PDB entry 9J1P | electron microscopy, 2.99 A resolution | chains B and R of the 6 polymer chains in the assembly

== Chain B ==
Molecule: Guanine nucleotide-binding protein G(I)/G(S)/G(T) subunit beta-1
Source organism: Rattus norvegicus
Reference sequence: P54311 (GBB1_RAT); residues 2-340 here = UniProt positions 2-340
Chain sequence (345 residues; numbered -4 to 340; the number before each row is that of its first residue; numbers below 1 keep their minus sign (Met-4 is residue -4)):
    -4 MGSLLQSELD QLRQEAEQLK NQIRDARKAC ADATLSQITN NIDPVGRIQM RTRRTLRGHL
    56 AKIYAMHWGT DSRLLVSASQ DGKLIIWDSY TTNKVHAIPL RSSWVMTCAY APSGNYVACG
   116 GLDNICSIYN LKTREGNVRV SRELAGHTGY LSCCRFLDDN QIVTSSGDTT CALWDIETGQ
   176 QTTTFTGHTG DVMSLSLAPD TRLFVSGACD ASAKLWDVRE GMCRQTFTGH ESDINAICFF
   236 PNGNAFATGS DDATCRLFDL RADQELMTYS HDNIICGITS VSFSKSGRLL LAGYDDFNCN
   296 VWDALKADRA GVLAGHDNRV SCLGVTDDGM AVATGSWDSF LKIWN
Unresolved in the structure: -4 to 2
Sequence notes: initiating methionine (-4); expression tag (-3 to 1)
UniProt features mapped onto this chain:
  - modified residue: Ser2 (N-acetylserine), His266 (Phosphohistidine)

== Chain R ==
Molecule: Glucagon-like peptide 1 receptor
Source organism: Homo sapiens
Reference sequence: P43220 (GLP1R_HUMAN); residue numbers follow UniProt; this construct covers 24-463
Chain sequence (440 residues; numbered 24 to 463; the number before each row is that of its first residue):
    24 RPQGATVSLW ETVQKWREYR RQCQRSLTED PPPATDLFCN RTFDEYACWP DGEPGSFVNV
    84 SCPWYLPWAS SVPQGHVYRF CTAEGLWLQK DNSSLPWRDL SECEESKRGE RSSPEEQLLF
   144 LYIIYTVGYA LSFSALVIAS AILLGFRHLH CTRNYIHLNL FASFILRALS VFIKDAALKW
   204 MYSTAAQQHQ WDGLLSYQDS LSCRLVFLLM QYCVAANYYW LLVEGVYLYT LLAFSVLSEQ
   264 WIFRLYVSIG WGVPLLFVVP WGIVKYLYED EGCWTRNSNM NYWLIIRLPI LFAIGVNFLI
   324 FVRVICIVVS KLKANLMCKT DIKCRLAKST LTLIPLLGTH EVIFAFVMDE HARGTLRFIK
   384 LFTELSFTSF QGLMVAILYC FVNNEVQLEF RKSWERWRLE HLHIQRDSSM KPLKCPTSSL
   444 SSGATAGSSM YTATCQASCS
Unresolved in the structure: 24-28, 129-134, 424-463
Disulfides: Cys46-Cys71, Cys62-Cys104, Cys85-Cys126, Cys226-Cys296

== Interface between chain B and chain R ==
Contacting residue pairs (7; chain B residue first):
  Gln44(B) with Glu423(R)
  Arg52(B) with Arg170(R)
  Val307(B) with Leu422(R), hydrophobic
  Ala309(B) with Arg419(R)
  His311(B) with Arg419(R)
  Asp312(B) with Lys415(R), salt bridge; Arg419(R), salt bridge
Interface residues without a listed pair, chain B (7 interface residues in all): Gly310
Interface residues without a listed pair, chain R (6 interface residues in all): His171

== Overview ==
Chain B and chain R form an interface of 7 and 6 residues respectively, with 2 salt bridges. Polar pairs
include Asp312(B)-Lys415(R) and Asp312(B)-Arg419(R).
Chain B is Guanine nucleotide-binding protein G(I)/G(S)/G(T) subunit beta-1 (Rattus norvegicus) and chain R is
Glucagon-like peptide 1 receptor (Homo sapiens); the structure, Cryo-EM structure of the g1:Ox-bound human
GLP-1R-Gs complex, was determined by electron microscopy.
